PDB entry 2JDK | X-ray diffraction, 1.10 A resolution | chains A and C of the 4 polymer chains in the assembly

Chain A (and C):
Name: Fucose-binding lectin pa-iil
Source organism: Pseudomonas aeruginosa
Notes: chain C of this document is another copy of the same molecule, construct and numbering; everything in this record applies to it too
UniProtKB: Q9HYN5 (Q9HYN5_PSEAE); residues 0-114 here correspond to UniProt positions 1-115 (UniProt number = residue number + 1)
Chain sequence (115 residues; row label = number of the first residue in the row; numbering starts at 0):
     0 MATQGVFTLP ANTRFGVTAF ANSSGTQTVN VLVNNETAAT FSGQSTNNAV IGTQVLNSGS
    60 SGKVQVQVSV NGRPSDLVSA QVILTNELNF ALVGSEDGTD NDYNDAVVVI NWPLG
Disordered / not traced: 0
Bound ions: Ca2+ site 1: Asn21, Asp101, Asn103, Asp104 (together with alpha-L-fucopyranose) (shared with 1 residue of chain B); Ca2+ site 2: Glu95, Asp99, Asp101, Asp104 (together with alpha-L-fucopyranose); Ca2+ site 3: Gly114 (together with alpha-L-fucopyranose) (shared with 4 residues of chain B)
Ligand contacts: alpha-L-fucopyranose (FUC): Asn21, Ser22, Ser23, Thr45, Glu95, Asp96, Gly97, Asp99, Asp101, Asn103, Asp104

How chain A and chain C interact:
Contacting residue pairs (6; chain A residue first):
  Ala1(A) with Asp75(C), hydrogen bond (backbone-side chain); Val77(C), hydrophobic; Tyr102(C)
  Asp75(A) with Ala1(C), hydrogen bond (side chain-backbone)
  Val77(A) with Ala1(C), hydrophobic
  Tyr102(A) with Ala1(C)
Interface residues without a listed pair, chain C (5 interface residues in all): Gln3

Summary:
4 residues of chain A face 5 of chain C across their interface; the contacts include 2 hydrogen bonds. Its one
hydrogen-bonded contact is Ala1(A)-Asp75(C). Bound to chain A: alpha-L-fucopyranose. Asn21(A), Asp101(A),
Asn103(A) and Asp104(A) coordinate Ca2+ site 1.
Chain A and chain C are both Fucose-binding lectin pa-iil (Pseudomonas aeruginosa); the structure, Lectin
PA-IIL of P.aeruginosa complexed with disaccharide derivative, was determined by X-ray diffraction (same
publication as 2JDH).
